6KHY - chains A and E of the 4 polymer chains in the assembly; structure by X-ray diffraction, 3.01 A resolution.

[Chain A]
Molecule: Probable AP endonuclease
Organism: African swine fever virus (isolate Tick/South Africa/Pretoriuskop Pr4/1996)
Notes: EC 3.1.21.-
UniProtKB: P0C9C6 (APE_ASFP4); numbering as in UniProt; present here: 1-40, 42-296
Sequence (301 residues; row label = number of the first residue in the row; note: 1 number in that range is skipped by the numbering (no residue carries it; nothing is unmodelled there); numbers below 1 keep their minus sign (Gly-4 is residue -4)):
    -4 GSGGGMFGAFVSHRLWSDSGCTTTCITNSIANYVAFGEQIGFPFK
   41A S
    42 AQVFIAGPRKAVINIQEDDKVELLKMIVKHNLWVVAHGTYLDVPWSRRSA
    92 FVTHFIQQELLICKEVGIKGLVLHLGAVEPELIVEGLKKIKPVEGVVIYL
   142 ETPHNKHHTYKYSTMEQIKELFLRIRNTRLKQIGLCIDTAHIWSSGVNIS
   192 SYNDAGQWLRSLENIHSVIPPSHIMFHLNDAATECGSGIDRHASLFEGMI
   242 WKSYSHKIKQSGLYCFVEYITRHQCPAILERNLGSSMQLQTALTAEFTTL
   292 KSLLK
Not modelled in the structure: -4 to -3
Differences from the reference sequence: expression tag (-4 to 0)
Swiss-Prot annotation at these positions:
  - binding site (Zn(2+)): His78, His115, Glu142, His182, His218, Asp231, His233, Glu271
  - mutagenesis: Cys16 (C16A: 6-fold decrease in DNA binding and 2-fold decrease in cleavage activities; when associated with A-20), Cys20 (C20A: 6-fold decrease in DNA binding and 2-fold decrease in cleavage activities; when associated with A-16)
Cystine bridges: Cys16-Cys20
Ion coordination: Zn2+ site 1: His78, His115, Glu142 (together with 2-(N-morpholino)-ethanesulfonic acid); Zn2+ site 2: Glu142, Asp179, His218, Glu271 (together with 2-(N-morpholino)-ethanesulfonic acid); Zn2+ site 3: His182, Asp231, His233 (together with 2-(N-morpholino)-ethanesulfonic acid)
From the paper describing this entry:
  - mutagenesis - C16A/C20A (2-fold), Y81A (240-fold), H145A (7-fold), H148A/H149A (3.5-fold), R272A (7-fold), N273A (35-fold): decreased catalytic activity
  - mutagenesis - H8A (68-folds), H8A/S14A (12-fold), S14A (68-folds), C16A/C20A (6-fold), Y81A (1.39 +/- 0.05 uM), H145A (2.5-fold), H148A/H149A (15-fold), R272A (4.5-fold), N273A (1.49 +/- 0.06 uM): decreased binding to DNA
  - mutagenesis - H8A, H8A/S14A, S14A: decreased catalytic activity on DNA-3

[Chain E]
Molecule: CCTCGTCGGGGACGCTG (17-nt DNA)
Sequence (17 nucleotides; numbered 2 to 18; the number before each row is that of its first residue):
     2 CCTCGTCGGGGACGCTG
Ion coordination: Zn2+: DG18 (together with 2-(N-morpholino)-ethanesulfonic acid) (shared with 3 residues of chain C)

[Chain A / chain E interface]
Pairs across the interface (17; chain A residue first):
  Tyr81(A) - DC3(E)  base contact
  Leu82(A) - DC3(E)  sugar contact
  Val84(A) - DC3(E)  phosphate contact
  Val84(A) - DT4(E)  phosphate contact
  Trp86(A) - DT4(E)  phosphate contact
  Ser87(A) - DT4(E)  hydrogen bond to the phosphate
  Phe92(A) - DC2(E)  base contact
  Gly117(A) - DC5(E)  phosphate contact
  Ala118(A) - DC5(E)  hydrogen bond to the phosphate
  His145(A) - DC5(E)  sugar contact
  Asn146(A) - DC5(E)  phosphate contact
  Asn146(A) - DG6(E)  phosphate contact
  Lys147(A) - DG6(E)  hydrogen bond to the phosphate
  Lys147(A) - DT7(E)  salt bridge to the phosphate
  His148(A) - DG6(E)  phosphate contact
  His149(A) - DG6(E)  phosphate contact
  Gly229(A) - DG6(E)  sugar contact
Also at the interface, not in a pair above, chain A (17 interface residues in all): Ala52, Ser228, Ile230

[In short]
17 residues of chain A face 6 of chain E across their interface; the contacts include 3 hydrogen bonds and 1
salt bridge. Among the polar pairs are Ser87(A)-DT4(E), Ala118(A)-DC5(E) and Lys147(A)-DG6(E). The paper
reports that H8A, H8A/S14A and S14A of chain A, among others, reduce binding to DNA; C16A/C20A, Y81A and H145A
of chain A, among others, reduce catalytic activity; 9 substitutions were tested in all.
Here chain A is Probable AP endonuclease (African swine fever virus (isolate Tick/South Africa/Pretoriuskop
Pr4/1996)) and chain E is CCTCGTCGGGGACGCTG (17-nt DNA). Entry 6KHY (The crystal structure of AsfvAP:AG) was
determined by X-ray diffraction together with 6KI3 from the same study.
